PDB entry 2IEF | X-ray diffraction, 2.60 A resolution | chains D and C of the 6 polymer chains in the assembly

[Chain D]
Molecule: 15-nt DNA strand
Sequence (15 nucleotides; each row starts with the number of its first residue):
     1 ATATGTTGTGTTTTA

[Chain C]
Molecule: Excisionase
From: Enterobacteria phage lambda
Reference sequence: P03699 (VXIS_LAMBD); numbering as in UniProt (aligned over 1-55)
Chain sequence (55 residues; numbered 1 to 55; the number before each row is that of its first residue):
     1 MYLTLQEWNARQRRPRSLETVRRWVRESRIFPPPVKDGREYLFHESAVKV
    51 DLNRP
Unresolved in the structure: 54-55
Construct notes: engineered mutation Ser28 (Cys in P03699)
What the authors report for this chain:
  - binding site for the 34-nt DNA strand: Glu19
  - binding site for the 15-nt DNA strand (chain D): Arg23, Arg39
  - binding site for the 19-nt DNA strand: Arg23, Arg39
  - self-association interface (contacts with another copy of this molecule); pairs are residue here / residue on that copy: Asp37-Arg16
  - specificity-determining residues: Glu19, Arg23

[Interface between chain D and chain C]
Pairs across the interface (16; chain D residue first):
  DT4(D) with Arg16(C), hydrogen bond to the phosphate; Thr20(C), sugar contact; Arg23(C), base contact; Trp24(C), hydrogen bond to the phosphate; Arg29(C), salt bridge to the phosphate; Lys49(C), salt bridge to the phosphate
  DG5(D) with Arg16(C), salt bridge to the phosphate; Ser17(C), hydrogen bond to the phosphate; Thr20(C), hydrogen bond to the phosphate; Arg23(C), hydrogen bond to the base
  DT6(D) with Glu19(C), base contact; Arg23(C), hydrogen bond to the base
  DT13(D) with Gly38(C), phosphate contact; Arg39(C), hydrogen bond to the base
  DT14(D) with Gly38(C), phosphate contact; Arg39(C), hydrogen bond to the base
Other interface residues (no listed pair), chain D (7 interface residues in all): DA3, DA15

[In short]
7 residues of chain D face 10 of chain C across their interface, with 8 hydrogen bonds and 3 salt bridges.
Polar pairs include DG5(D)-Arg23(C), DT6(D)-Arg23(C) and DT13(D)-Arg39(C). The paper reports a binding site
for the 15-nt DNA strand (chain D) at Arg23(C) and Arg39(C); a binding site for the 19-nt DNA strand at
Arg23(C) and Arg39(C).
Here chain D is a 15-nt DNA strand and chain C is Excisionase (Enterobacteria phage lambda). Entry 2IEF
(Structure of the cooperative Excisionase (Xis)-DNA complex reveals a micronucleoprotein filament) was
determined by X-ray diffraction.
